PDB entry 7JFO | electron microscopy, 2.13 A resolution | chains P and x of the 24 polymer chains in the assembly

# Chain P
Molecule: Ribulose bisphosphate carboxylase small chain 2, chloroplastic
From: Chlamydomonas reinhardtii
Notes: EC 4.1.1.39
Reference sequence: P08475 (RBS2_CHLRE); residues -44 to 140 here correspond to UniProt positions 1-185 (UniProt number = residue number + 45)
Amino-acid sequence (185 residues; each row starts with the number of its first residue; numbers below 1 keep their minus sign (Met-44 is residue -44)):
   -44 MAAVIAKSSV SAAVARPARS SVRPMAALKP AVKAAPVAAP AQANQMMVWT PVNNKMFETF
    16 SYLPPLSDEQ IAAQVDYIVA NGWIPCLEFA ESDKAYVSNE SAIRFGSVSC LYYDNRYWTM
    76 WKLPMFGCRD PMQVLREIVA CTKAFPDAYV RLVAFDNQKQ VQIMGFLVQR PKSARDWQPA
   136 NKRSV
Not modelled in the structure: -44 to 0, 139-140
Swiss-Prot annotation at these positions:
  - modified residue: Met1 (N-methylmethionine)
From the paper describing this entry:
  - mutagenesis - D23A/E24A, M87D/V94D: decreased growth

# Chain x
Molecule: LCI5
Reference sequence: Q94ET8 (Q94ET8_CHLRE); residues 49-72 here = UniProt positions 49-72
Amino-acid sequence (24 residues; row label = number of the first residue in the row):
    49 TNRVSPTRSV LPANWRQELE SLRN
Not modelled in the structure: 49-50

# How chain P and chain x interact
Residue-residue contacts (24; chain P residue first):
  Asp23(P) - Trp63(x)
  Asp23(P) - Leu67(x)
  Asp23(P) - Arg71(x)  salt bridge
  Glu24(P) - Arg64(x)  salt bridge
  Ala28(P) - Arg56(x)
  Asp31(P) - Arg56(x)
  Asp31(P) - Ser57(x)  hydrogen bond
  Tyr32(P) - Arg51(x)
  Tyr32(P) - Pro54(x)  hydrophobic
  Ala35(P) - Val52(x)
  Ala35(P) - Pro54(x)  hydrophobic
  Asn36(P) - Arg51(x)
  Asn36(P) - Val52(x)
  Trp38(P) - Arg51(x)
  Pro86(P) - Ser57(x)
  Met87(P) - Glu66(x)
  Met87(P) - Leu67(x)  hydrophobic
  Leu90(P) - Leu67(x)  hydrophobic
  Arg91(P) - Glu66(x)  salt bridge
  Arg91(P) - Leu70(x)
  Val94(P) - Leu70(x)  hydrophobic
  Val94(P) - Arg71(x)
  Lys98(P) - Leu70(x)
  Ile118(P) - Arg51(x)
Interface residues without a listed pair, chain P (16 interface residues in all): Ala27
Interface residues without a listed pair, chain x (15 interface residues in all): Ser53, Thr55, Leu59, Pro60
From the paper, about this interface:
  - hot spots on chain P (mutagenesis) - M87D, V94D: decreased binding to LCI5 (chain x)

# Overview
The interface between chain P and chain x involves 16 residues on one side and 15 on the other, with 1
hydrogen bond and 3 salt bridges. Polar contacts include Asp23(P)-Arg71(x), Glu24(P)-Arg64(x) and
Arg91(P)-Glu66(x). The paper reports that D23A/E24A and M87D/V94D of chain P reduce growth; M87D and V94D of
chain P reduce binding to LCI5 (chain x).
Here chain P is Ribulose bisphosphate carboxylase small chain 2, chloroplastic (Chlamydomonas reinhardtii) and
chain x is LCI5. Entry 7JFO (EPYC1(49-72)-bound Rubisco) was determined by electron microscopy together with
7JN4 and 7JSX from the same study.
